Entry 5TYC (X-ray diffraction, 2.10 A resolution); this record covers chains A and T of the 4 polymer chains in the assembly.

Chain A:
Name: DNA-directed DNA/RNA polymerase mu
From: Homo sapiens
Notes: EC 2.7.7.7
UniProtKB: Q9NP87 (DPOLM_HUMAN); numbering as in UniProt; present here: 132-397, 410-494
Chain sequence (356 residues; row label = number of the first residue in the row; note: 12 numbers in that range are skipped by the numbering (no residue carries them; nothing is unmodelled there)):
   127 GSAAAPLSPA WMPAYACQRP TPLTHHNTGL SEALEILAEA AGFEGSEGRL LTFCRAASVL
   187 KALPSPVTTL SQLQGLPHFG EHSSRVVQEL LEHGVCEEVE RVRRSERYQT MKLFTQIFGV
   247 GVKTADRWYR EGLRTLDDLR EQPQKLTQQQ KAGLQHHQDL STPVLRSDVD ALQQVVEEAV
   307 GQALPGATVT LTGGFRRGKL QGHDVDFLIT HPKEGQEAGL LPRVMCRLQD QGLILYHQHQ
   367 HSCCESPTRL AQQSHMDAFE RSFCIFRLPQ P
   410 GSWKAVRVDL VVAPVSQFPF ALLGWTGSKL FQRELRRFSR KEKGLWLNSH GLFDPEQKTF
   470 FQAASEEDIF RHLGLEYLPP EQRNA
Not modelled in the structure: 127-136, 365-383
Differences from the reference sequence: expression tag (127-131); conflict Gly410 (Pro in Q9NP87)
Curated features (UniProtKB/Swiss-Prot):
  - region: Arg323 to Asp332 (Involved in ssDNA binding)
  - binding site (Mg(2+)): Asp330, Asp332, Asp418
  - site: Gly433 (Responsible for the low discrimination between dNTP and rNTP)
Covalent attachments: 2,3-dihydroxy-1,4-dithiobutane (DTT) linked to Cys180
Bound ions: Na+: Thr241, Ile243, Val246 (shared with 1 residue of chain P); Mg2+ site 1: Asp330, Asp332 (together with dTTP, pyrophosphate) (shared with 1 residue of chain P); Mg2+ site 2: Asp330, Asp332, Asp418 (shared with 2 residues of chain P); Ca2+: Asp330, Asp332, Asp418 (together with dTTP) (shared with 1 residue of chain P)
Residues lining bound ligands:
  - : Asp330, Asp332, Asp418
  - pyrophosphate / dTTP: Gly319, Gly320, Arg323, Lys325, Gly328, His329, Asp330, Asp332, Asp418, Gly433, Trp434, Thr435, Gly436, Ser437, Lys438, Gln441
What the authors report for this chain:
  - conformationally variable residues (side-chain flip): His329

Chain T:
Molecule: 9-nt DNA strand
Sequence (9 nucleotides; numbered 1 to 9; the number before each row is that of its first residue):
     1 CGGCATACG

Interface between chain A and chain T:
Residue-residue contacts (25; chain A residue first):
  Gly174(A) - DC4(T)  base contact
  Leu177(A) - DC4(T)  phosphate contact
  Leu177(A) - DA5(T)  phosphate contact
  Gln364(A) - DG9(T)  phosphate contact
  Phe385(A) - DG9(T)  phosphate contact
  Glu386(A) - DC8(T)  sugar contact
  Glu386(A) - DG9(T)  hydrogen bond to the phosphate
  Arg387(A) - DA7(T)  hydrogen bond to the base
  Arg387(A) - DC8(T)  hydrogen bond to the sugar
  Arg387(A) - DG9(T)  hydrogen bond to the phosphate
  Phe389(A) - DG9(T)  sugar contact
  Lys438(A) - DA5(T)  base contact
  Arg442(A) - DA5(T)  salt bridge to the phosphate
  Arg445(A) - DA5(T)  hydrogen bond to the base
  Arg445(A) - DT6(T)  hydrogen bond to the sugar
  Arg446(A) - DC4(T)  sugar contact
  Arg446(A) - DA5(T)  sugar contact
  Arg449(A) - DT6(T)  salt bridge to the phosphate
  Lys450(A) - DG3(T)  hydrogen bond to the phosphate
  Lys450(A) - DC4(T)  salt bridge to the phosphate
  Leu456(A) - DT6(T)  sugar contact
  Asn457(A) - DT6(T)  phosphate contact
  Asn457(A) - DA7(T)  hydrogen bond to the phosphate
  His459(A) - DA7(T)  hydrogen bond to the phosphate
  His459(A) - DC8(T)  salt bridge to the phosphate
Interface residues without a listed pair, chain A (17 interface residues in all): Arg181

In short:
17 residues of chain A and 7 residues of chain T are in contact; the contacts include 9 hydrogen bonds and 4
salt bridges. Among the polar pairs are Arg387(A)-DA7(T), Arg445(A)-DA5(T) and Arg387(A)-DC8(T). Chain A binds
compounds CA/MG and pyrophosphate / dTTP. The paper reports conformational variability at His329(A).
Chain A is DNA-directed DNA/RNA polymerase mu (Homo sapiens) and chain T is a 9-nt DNA strand; the structure,
DNA Polymerase Mu Reactant Complex, 10mM Mg2+ (15 min), was determined by X-ray diffraction (same publication
as 5TXX, 5TXZ, 5TYB, 5TYD, 5TYE, 5TYF and 7 further entries).
